8JIZ - chains D and H of the 8 polymer chains in the assembly; structure by electron microscopy, 3.80 A resolution.

== Chain D ==
Protein: Glutamate receptor ionotropic, NMDA 1
From: Homo sapiens
Reference sequence: Q05586 (NMDZ1_HUMAN); residue numbers follow UniProt; this construct covers 1-847
Amino-acid sequence (847 residues; each row starts with the number of its first residue):
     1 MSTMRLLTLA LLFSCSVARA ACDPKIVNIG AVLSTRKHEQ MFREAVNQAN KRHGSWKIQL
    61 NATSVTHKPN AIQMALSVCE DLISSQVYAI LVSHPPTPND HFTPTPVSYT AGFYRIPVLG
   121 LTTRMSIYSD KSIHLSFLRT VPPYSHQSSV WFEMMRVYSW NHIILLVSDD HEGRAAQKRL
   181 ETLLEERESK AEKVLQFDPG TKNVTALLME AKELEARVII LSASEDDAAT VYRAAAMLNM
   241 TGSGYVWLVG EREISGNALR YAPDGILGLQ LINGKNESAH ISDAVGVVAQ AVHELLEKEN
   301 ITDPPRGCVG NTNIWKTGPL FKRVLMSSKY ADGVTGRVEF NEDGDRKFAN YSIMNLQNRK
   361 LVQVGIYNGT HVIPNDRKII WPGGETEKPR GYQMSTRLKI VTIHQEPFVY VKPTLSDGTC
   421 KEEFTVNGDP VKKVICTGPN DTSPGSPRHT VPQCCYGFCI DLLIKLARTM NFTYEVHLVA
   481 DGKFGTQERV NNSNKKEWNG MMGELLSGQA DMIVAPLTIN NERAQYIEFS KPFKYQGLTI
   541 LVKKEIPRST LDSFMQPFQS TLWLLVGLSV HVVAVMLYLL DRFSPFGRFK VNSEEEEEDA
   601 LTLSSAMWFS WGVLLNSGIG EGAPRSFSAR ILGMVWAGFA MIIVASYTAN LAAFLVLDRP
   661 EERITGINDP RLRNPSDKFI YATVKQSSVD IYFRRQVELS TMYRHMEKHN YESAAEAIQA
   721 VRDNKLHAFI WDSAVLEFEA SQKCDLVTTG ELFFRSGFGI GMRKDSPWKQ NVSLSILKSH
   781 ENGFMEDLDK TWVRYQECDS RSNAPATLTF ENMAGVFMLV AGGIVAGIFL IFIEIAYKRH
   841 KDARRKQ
Not modelled in the structure: 1-24, 550-554, 585-602, 617-625, 797-808, 845-847
Disulfides: Cys79-Cys308, Cys420-Cys454, Cys436-Cys455
Covalent attachments: N-acetylglucosamine (NAG) linked to Asn61, Asn203, Asn276, Asn368, Asn471, Asn771
UniProt features mapped onto this chain:
  - region: Leu603 to Pro624 (Pore-forming)
  - binding site (glycine): Pro516, Thr518, Arg523, Ser688, Asp732
  - glycosylation (N-linked (GlcNAc...) asparagine): Asn61, Asn203, Asn239, Asn276, Asn300, Asn350, Asn368, Asn440, Asn471, Asn491, Asn674, Asn771
  - natural variant: Arg217 (R217W: In NDHMSR), Asp227 (D227H: In NDHMSR; uncertain significance), Arg306 (R306Q: Found in a patient with schizophrenia; uncertain significance), Asp552 (D552E: In NDHMSD), Pro557 (P557R: In NDHMSD), Ser560 (S560SS: In NDHMSD), Gly618 (G618R: In NDHMSD), Gly620 (G620R: In NDHMSD), Ala637 (A637S: In NDHMSD; uncertain significance; A637V: In NDHMSD; uncertain significance), Gly638 (G638A: In NDHMSD; G638V: In NDHMSD), Met641 (M641I: In NDHMSD; M641L: In NDHMSD; M641V: In NDHMSD), Ile642 (I642T: In NDHMSD; uncertain significance), 14 further natural variant entries in UniProt
  - mutagenesis: Ile642 (I642L: Slight decrease in glutamate and glycine agonist potency; mutant channels are activated at 2-fold higher glutamate and glycine concentrations), Val644 (V644M: Increase in glutamate and glycine agonist potency; mutant channels are activated lower glutamate and glycine concentrations), Ala653 (A653G: Increase in glutamate and glycine agonist potency; mutant channels are activated lower glutamate and glycine concentrations), Met813 (M813V: Slight decrease in glycine agonist potency; no effect on glutamate agonist potency)

== Chain H ==
Protein: Fab5F6 Light Chain
From: Homo sapiens
Amino-acid sequence (236 residues; numbered -21 to 214; the number before each row is that of its first residue; numbers below 1 keep their minus sign (Met-21 is residue -21)):
   -21 MDMRVPAQLL GLLLLWLRGA RCDIQMTQSP STLSASVGDR VTITCRASQS ISRWLAWYQQ
    39 KPGKAPKLLI SLASDLQTGV PSRFSGSGSG TEFTLTISSL QPDDFATYYC QQFDSYPLTF
    99 GPGTTVDIRR TVAAPSVFIF PPSDEQLKSG TASVVCLLNN FYPREAKVQW KVDNALQSGN
   159 SQESVTEQDS KDSTYSLSST LTLSKADYEK HKVYACEVTH QGLSSPVTKS FNRGEC
Not modelled in the structure: -21 to 0
Disulfides: Cys23-Cys88, Cys134-Cys194

== Interface between chain D and chain H ==
Contacting residue pairs (21):
  Thr35(D) - Trp32(H)
  Thr35(D) - Asp92(H)  hydrogen bond
  Arg36(D) - Gln27(H)
  Arg36(D) - Ser28(H)  hydrogen bond (side chain-backbone)
  Arg36(D) - Asp92(H)  salt bridge
  Arg36(D) - Ser93(H)
  Lys37(D) - Phe91(H)  hydrogen bond (side chain-backbone)
  Lys37(D) - Asp92(H)  hydrogen bond (side chain-backbone)
  Lys37(D) - Ser93(H)
  Lys37(D) - Tyr94(H)
  His67(D) - Ser30(H)
  Pro69(D) - Ser67(H)
  Pro95(D) - Trp32(H)  hydrophobic
  Thr97(D) - Leu50(H)
  Pro98(D) - Leu50(H)
  Pro98(D) - Asp53(H)
  Asn99(D) - Ser52(H)  hydrogen bond
  Asn99(D) - Asp53(H)
  Asp100(D) - Arg31(H)  salt bridge
  Phe102(D) - Arg31(H)
  Arg260(D) - Thr56(H)  hydrogen bond
Interface residues without a listed pair, chain D (14 interface residues in all): Ser34, Lys68
Interface residues without a listed pair, chain H (16 interface residues in all): Gly68, Leu96

== Summary ==
Chain D and chain H form an interface of 14 and 16 residues respectively, with 6 hydrogen bonds and 2 salt
bridges. Polar pairs include Arg36(D)-Asp92(H), Asp100(D)-Arg31(H) and Thr35(D)-Asp92(H). Covalently linked
N-acetylglucosamine: at Asn61(D), Asn203(D), Asn276(D), Asn368(D), Asn471(D) and Asn771(D).
Here chain D is Glutamate receptor ionotropic, NMDA 1 and chain H is Fab5F6 Light Chain, both from Homo
sapiens. Entry 8JIZ (Cryo-EM structure of GluN1-2A NMDAR in complex with human Fab5F6 in two fab bind
conformation) was determined by electron microscopy (same publication as 8JJ0, 8JJ1 and 8JJ2).
